Entry 3T5Q (X-ray diffraction, 3.00 A resolution); this record covers chains A and C.

== Chain A ==
Molecule: Nucleoprotein
Source organism: Mopeia Lassa reassortant 29
Notes: fragment: N-terminal domain
UniProtKB: Q5S585 (Q5S585_9VIRU); residues 1-340 here = UniProt positions 1-340
Amino-acid sequence (353 residues; row label = number of the first residue in the row; numbers below 1 keep their minus sign (Met-12 is residue -12)):
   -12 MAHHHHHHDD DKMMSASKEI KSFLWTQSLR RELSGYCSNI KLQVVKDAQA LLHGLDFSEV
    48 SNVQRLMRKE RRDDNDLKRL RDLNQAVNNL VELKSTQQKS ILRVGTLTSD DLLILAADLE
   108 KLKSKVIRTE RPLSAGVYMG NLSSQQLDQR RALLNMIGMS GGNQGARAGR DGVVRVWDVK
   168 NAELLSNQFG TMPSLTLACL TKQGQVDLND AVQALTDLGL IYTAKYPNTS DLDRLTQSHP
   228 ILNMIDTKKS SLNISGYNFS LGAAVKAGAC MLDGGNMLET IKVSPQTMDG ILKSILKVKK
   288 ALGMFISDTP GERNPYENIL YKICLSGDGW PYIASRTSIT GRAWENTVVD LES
Unresolved in the structure: -12 to 7, 115-125, 144-159
Construct notes: expression tag (-12 to 0)
Reported in the primary citation:
  - binding site for the 8-nt RNA strand (chain C): Tyr213, Arg300, Tyr308
  - conformationally variable residues (loop rearrangement, order/disorder transition): Lys112 to Ala122, Ile232 to Gly243
  - mutagenesis - E266A, Y319A: decreased expression
  - mutagenesis - G243P: unchanged expression

== Chain C ==
Molecule: 8-nt RNA strand
Source organism: Escherichia coli
Sequence (8 nucleotides; numbered 1 to 8; the number before each row is that of its first residue):
     1 UUAUCUCA

== How chain A and chain C interact ==
Residue-residue contacts (49):
  Ser9(A) - A8(C)  base contact
  Arg59(A) - U2(C)  base contact
  Val113(A) - U1(C)  phosphate contact
  Arg162(A) - U2(C)  base contact
  Trp164(A) - U1(C)  hydrogen bond to the base
  Trp164(A) - U2(C)  base contact
  Ala169(A) - U1(C)  base contact
  Leu172(A) - U2(C)  sugar contact
  Ser173(A) - A3(C)  phosphate contact
  Asn174(A) - A3(C)  hydrogen bond to the phosphate
  Gln175(A) - A3(C)  hydrogen bond to the phosphate
  Phe176(A) - U2(C)  phosphate contact
  Phe176(A) - A3(C)  hydrogen bond to the phosphate
  Gly177(A) - A3(C)  hydrogen bond to the phosphate
  Gly177(A) - U4(C)  phosphate contact
  Thr178(A) - U4(C)  hydrogen bond to the phosphate
  Thr178(A) - C5(C)  phosphate contact
  Tyr213(A) - A8(C)  base contact
  Asn215(A) - C7(C)  phosphate contact
  Asn215(A) - A8(C)  hydrogen bond to the phosphate
  Thr216(A) - U6(C)  hydrogen bond to the phosphate
  Thr216(A) - C7(C)  hydrogen bond to the phosphate
  Thr234(A) - U6(C)  sugar contact
  Ser237(A) - C5(C)  hydrogen bond to the phosphate
  Ser237(A) - U6(C)  hydrogen bond to the phosphate
  Ser238(A) - C5(C)  sugar contact
  Leu239(A) - U4(C)  base contact
  Leu239(A) - C5(C)  base contact
  Asn240(A) - U2(C)  hydrogen bond to the sugar
  Asn240(A) - U4(C)  hydrogen bond to the sugar
  Ser247(A) - C5(C)  hydrogen bond to the phosphate
  Ser247(A) - U6(C)  phosphate contact
  Leu248(A) - U6(C)  hydrogen bond to the phosphate
  Leu248(A) - C7(C)  phosphate contact
  Gly249(A) - U6(C)  hydrogen bond to the phosphate
  Ala250(A) - C5(C)  phosphate contact
  Lys253(A) - U4(C)  salt bridge to the phosphate
  Gly298(A) - U4(C)  base contact
  Gly298(A) - C5(C)  base contact
  Arg300(A) - A3(C)  hydrogen bond to the sugar
  Arg300(A) - U4(C)  base contact
  Tyr308(A) - A3(C)  stacking on the base
  Lys309(A) - A3(C)  hydrogen bond to the phosphate
  Lys309(A) - U4(C)  salt bridge to the phosphate
  Arg323(A) - U4(C)  salt bridge to the phosphate
  Arg329(A) - U1(C)  phosphate contact
  Arg329(A) - U2(C)  salt bridge to the phosphate
  Arg329(A) - A3(C)  hydrogen bond to the base
  Trp331(A) - A3(C)  base contact
Other interface residues (no listed pair), chain A (40 interface residues in all): Leu109, Lys112, Val163, Pro214, Ile241, Glu304, Asn305

== Summary ==
Chain A and chain C form an interface of 40 and 8 residues respectively, with 19 hydrogen bonds, 4 salt
bridges and 1 aromatic stacking contact. Polar contacts include Trp164(A)-U1(C), Arg329(A)-A3(C) and
Asn240(A)-U2(C). From the paper: a binding site for the 8-nt RNA strand (chain C) at Tyr213(A), Arg300(A) and
Tyr308(A); E266A and Y319A of chain A reduce expression.
Chain A is Nucleoprotein (Mopeia Lassa reassortant 29) and chain C is an 8-nt RNA strand (Escherichia coli);
the structure, 3A structure of Lassa virus nucleoprotein in complex with ssRNA, was determined by X-ray
diffraction together with 3T5N from the same study.
